PDB entry 9NBB | electron microscopy, 5.90 A resolution (low resolution: residue-level contacts below are approximate; hydrogen-bond / salt-bridge calls are withheld) | chains B and C of the 6 polymer chains in the assembly

# Chain B
Protein: AUGMIN subunit 2
Organism: Arabidopsis thaliana
Reference sequence: O48767 (AUG2_ARATH); residues 1-296 here = UniProt positions 1-296
Sequence (296 residues; numbered 1 to 296; the number before each row is that of its first residue):
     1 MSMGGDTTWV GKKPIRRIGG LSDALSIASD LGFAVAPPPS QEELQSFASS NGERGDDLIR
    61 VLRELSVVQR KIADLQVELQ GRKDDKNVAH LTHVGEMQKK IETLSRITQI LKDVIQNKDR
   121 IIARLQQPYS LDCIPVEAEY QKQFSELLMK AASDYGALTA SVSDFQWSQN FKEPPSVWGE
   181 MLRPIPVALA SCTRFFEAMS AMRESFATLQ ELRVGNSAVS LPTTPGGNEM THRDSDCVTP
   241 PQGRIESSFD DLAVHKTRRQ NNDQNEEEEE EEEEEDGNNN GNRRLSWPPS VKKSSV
Unresolved in the structure: 1-25, 161-296

# Chain C
Protein: AUGMIN subunit 3
Organism: Arabidopsis thaliana
Reference sequence: Q0WQE7 (AUG3_ARATH); residue numbers follow UniProt; this construct covers 1-617
Sequence (617 residues; row label = number of the first residue in the row):
     1 MSSARLCSLV AELGYEGAGK LDPDSFEWPF QYDDARPILD WICSSLRPSN VLSLAELSLY
    61 EQFQRDGKLL EGDDLDQAYD SISAFSSRRN NQEAVFGAEE SIKEVRDATL AHKAEALELQ
   121 RQLRRLQTQY DLLTGQSSAL IQGRRARVAA TSAVSGQITA IEDSLSARNL QMNGVLGRLA
   181 STSQELAHYH SGEEDGIYLA YSDFHAYLAG DSACTKELNQ WFAKQLDTGP YRLVAEEGKS
   241 KCSWVSLDDT SNMLRDLEKS QHQRVAELQR LRSIFGTSER QWIEAQVENA KQQAILLTLK
   301 SQVTSVEAHI HFDLHSLRRK HADLVEEIST LYQKEEKLLS ETIPELCWEL AQLQDTYILQ
   361 GDYDLKVMRQ ELYISKQKVF INHLVNQLAR HQFLKLACQL EKKNMLGAFS LLKVIESELQ
   421 GYLSATRSRV GRCSALIQAA SDVQEQGAVD DRDSFLHGVR DLLSIHSNTQ AGLSTYVSAP
   481 AIIQQIVALQ SDLSSLQSDL ENSLPDDRNR CINELCTHIQ NLQQLLFASS TTAQPILTPW
   541 PLMKELDEMG KINSKLSTAV EEVTLEHRNK REIVKHHAKD VELQRRVFVD FFCNPERLRN
   601 QVRELNALVR ARQASSS
Unresolved in the structure: 1-164, 424-617

# How chain B and chain C interact
Residue-residue contacts - 33 pairs, chain B then chain C:
  Ala123(B) with Met253(C)
  Gln126(B) with Met253(C); Leu254(C); Leu257(C)
  Gln127(B) with Asp249(C); Thr250(C); Met253(C)
  Ser130(B) with Met253(C)
  Leu131(B) with Asp249(C)
  Cys133(B) with Ser260(C); Arg264(C)
  Ile134(B) with Asn252(C); Asp256(C)
  Val136(B) with Ser260(C); Gln263(C); Arg264(C)
  Glu137(B) with Asp256(C); Lys259(C); Ser260(C)
  Glu139(B) with Gln263(C); Ala351(C); Asp355(C)
  Tyr140(B) with Asp355(C); Ile358(C); Leu359(C)
  Lys142(B) with Trp348(C)
  Gln143(B) with Trp348(C); Ala351(C); Gln352(C); Asp355(C)
  Glu146(B) with Trp348(C); Gln352(C)
  Lys150(B) with Glu345(C)
Other interface residues (no listed pair), chain B (16 interface residues in all): Asp154

# In short
16 residues of chain B and 18 residues of chain C are in contact.
Here chain B is AUGMIN subunit 2 and chain C is AUGMIN subunit 3, both from Arabidopsis thaliana. Entry 9NBB
(Augmin/V junction(closed)) was determined by electron microscopy (same publication as 9NA8, 9NA9, 9NBA and
9NBD).
